6Z6U - chains A and P of the 24 polymer chains in the assembly; structure by electron microscopy, 1.25 A resolution.

[Chain A (and P)]
Name: Ferritin heavy chain
Organism: Homo sapiens
Notes: EC 1.16.3.1; chain P of this document is another copy of the same molecule, construct and numbering; everything in this record applies to it too
UniProtKB: P02794 (FRIH_HUMAN); residues 0-182 here correspond to UniProt positions 1-183 (UniProt number = residue number + 1)
Chain sequence (183 residues; each row starts with the number of its first residue; numbering starts at 0):
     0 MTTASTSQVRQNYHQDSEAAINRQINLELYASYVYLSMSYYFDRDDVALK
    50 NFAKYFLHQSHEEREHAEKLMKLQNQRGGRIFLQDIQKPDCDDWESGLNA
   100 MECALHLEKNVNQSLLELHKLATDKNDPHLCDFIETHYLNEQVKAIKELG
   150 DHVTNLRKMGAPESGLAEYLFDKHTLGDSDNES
Not modelled in the structure: 0-3, 177-182
Construct notes: conflict Gln86 (Lys87 in P02794)
Modified / non-standard residues: Cys90 (S-oxy cysteine; CSX)
Metal / ion sites: Na+: Glu27, Glu62

[Chain A / chain P interface]
Pairs across the interface (60):
  Ser6(A) with Asp44(P), hydrogen bond
  Gln7(A) with Asp44(P), hydrogen bond
  Val8(A) with Asp44(P)
  Leu28(A) with Tyr32(P), hydrophobic
  Tyr32(A) with Leu28(P), hydrophobic; Leu82(P); Gln83(P), hydrogen bond (side chain-backbone); Ile85(P)
  Leu35(A) with Glu67(P); Met70(P), hydrophobic
  Ser36(A) with Leu82(P)
  Tyr39(A) with Glu67(P), hydrogen bond (side chain-backbone); Met70(P), hydrophobic; Lys71(P); Asn74(P), hydrogen bond (backbone-side chain); Ile80(P), hydrophobic
  Asp42(A) with Asn74(P), hydrogen bond
  Arg43(A) with Asn74(P); Arg79(P)
  Asp44(A) with Ser6(P), hydrogen bond; Gln7(P), hydrogen bond; Val8(P); Arg79(P), salt bridge
  Asp45(A) with Arg79(P), salt bridge
  Leu56(A) with Glu67(P)
  His60(A) with Arg63(P); Glu67(P), salt bridge
  Arg63(A) with His60(P); Arg63(P)
  Glu67(A) with Leu35(P); Tyr39(P), hydrogen bond (backbone-side chain); Leu56(P); His60(P), salt bridge
  Met70(A) with Leu35(P), hydrophobic; Tyr39(P), hydrophobic
  Lys71(A) with Tyr39(P)
  Asn74(A) with Tyr39(P), hydrogen bond (side chain-backbone); Asp42(P), hydrogen bond; Arg43(P)
  Arg79(A) with Arg43(P); Asp44(P), salt bridge; Asp45(P), salt bridge
  Ile80(A) with Tyr39(P), hydrophobic
  Phe81(A) with Asp91(P)
  Leu82(A) with Tyr32(P); Ser36(P); Lys87(P)
  Gln83(A) with Tyr32(P), hydrogen bond (backbone-side chain); Lys87(P)
  Asp84(A) with Ile85(P); Gln86(P); Lys87(P), hydrogen bond (side chain-backbone)
  Ile85(A) with Tyr32(P); Asp84(P); Ile85(P), hydrogen bond (backbone-backbone)
  Gln86(A) with Asp84(P)
  Lys87(A) with Leu82(P); Gln83(P); Asp84(P), hydrogen bond (backbone-side chain)
  Asp91(A) with Phe81(P)
Interface residues without a listed pair, chain A (32 interface residues in all): Asn25, Gly77, Pro88
Interface residues without a listed pair, chain P (32 interface residues in all): Asn25, Gly77, Pro88

[Summary]
The chain A/chain P interface involves 32 residues from each chain; the contacts include 15 hydrogen bonds and
6 salt bridges. Among the polar pairs are Asp44(A)-Arg79(P), Asp45(A)-Arg79(P) and His60(A)-Glu67(P). The Na+
site is built by Glu27(A) and Glu62(A).
Both chains are Ferritin heavy chain (Homo sapiens). Entry 6Z6U (1.25 A structure of human apoferritin
obtained from Titan Mono-BCOR microscope) was determined by electron microscopy together with 7A6A, 7A6B, 6Z9E
and 6Z9F from the same study.
